Entry 2AHC (X-ray diffraction, 2.40 A resolution); this record covers chain A.

== Chain A ==
Protein: Chorismate lyase
Source organism: Escherichia coli
Notes: EC 4.1.3.40
UniProt: P26602 (UBIC_ECOLI); residues 1-164 here = UniProt positions 1-164
Amino-acid sequence (164 residues; each row starts with the number of its first residue):
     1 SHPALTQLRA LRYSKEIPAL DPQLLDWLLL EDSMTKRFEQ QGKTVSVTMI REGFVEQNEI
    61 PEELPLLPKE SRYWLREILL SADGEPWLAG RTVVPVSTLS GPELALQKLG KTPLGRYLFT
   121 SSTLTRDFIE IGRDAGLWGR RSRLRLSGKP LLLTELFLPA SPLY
Sequence notes: engineered mutation Ser14 (Cys in P26602), Ser81 (Cys in P26602)
Small-molecule neighbours: 4-hydroxy-3-methoxybenzoate (VNL): Ser33, Met34, Thr35, Arg76, Ile78, Leu80, Leu88, Gly90, Arg91, Thr92, Thr112, Pro113, Leu114, Leu153, Thr154, Glu155

== Summary ==
Bound to chain A: 4-hydroxy-3-methoxybenzoate.
Chain A is Chorismate lyase (Escherichia coli); the structure, Chorismate lyase with inhibitor Vanilate, was
determined by X-ray diffraction (same publication as 1JD3, 1TT8 and 1XLR).
